Entry 6OGM (X-ray diffraction, 1.86 A resolution); this record covers chains A and D of the 6 polymer chains in the assembly.

== Chain A ==
Name: 4-oxalocrotonate tautomerase
Organism: Burkholderia lata (strain ATCC 17760 / DSM 23089 / LMG 22485 / NCIMB 9086 / R18194 / 383)
Notes: fragment: Subunit beta
UniProtKB: Q392K7 (Q392K7_BURL3); residues 66-127 here correspond to UniProt positions 67-128 (UniProt number = residue number + 1)
Amino-acid sequence (64 residues; numbered 64 to 127; the number before each row is that of its first residue):
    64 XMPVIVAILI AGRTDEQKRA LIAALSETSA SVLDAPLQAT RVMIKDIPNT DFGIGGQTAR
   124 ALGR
Disordered / not traced: 126-127
Modified positions: FMT (formic acid) at position 64
Sequence notes: modified residue (64); initiating methionine (65)
What the authors report for this chain:
  - mutagenesis - R76A (746-fold), R127A (98-fold): decreased catalytic activity
  - mutagenesis - R104A: unchanged catalytic activity

== Chain D ==
Name: 4-oxalocrotonate tautomerase
Organism: Burkholderia lata (strain ATCC 17760 / DSM 23089 / LMG 22485 / NCIMB 9086 / R18194 / 383)
Notes: fragment: Subunit alpha
UniProtKB: Q392K7 (Q392K7_BURL3); residues 1-65 here correspond to UniProt positions 2-66 (UniProt number = residue number + 1)
Amino-acid sequence (65 residues; numbered 1 to 65; the number before each row is that of its first residue):
     1 PTLEVFLPAG HDDARKAELI ARLTGATVDS IGAPIESVRV LLTELPATHI GLGGRSAADG
    61 APPSL
Disordered / not traced: 62-65
What the authors report for this chain:
  - catalytic residues: Pro1
  - mutagenesis - P1A, R39A: decreased catalytic activity

== Chain A / chain D interface ==
Residue-residue contacts (30):
  Val69(A) - Phe6(D)  hydrophobic
  Lys81(A) - Thr48(D)
  Lys81(A) - His49(D)  hydrogen bond
  Arg82(A) - Asp59(D)  salt bridge
  Ile85(A) - Thr48(D)
  Ile85(A) - Ile50(D)
  Ile85(A) - Gly51(D)
  Ile85(A) - Gly54(D)
  Ala86(A) - Gly54(D)
  Ser89(A) - Gly54(D)
  Leu100(A) - Gly53(D)
  Gln101(A) - Gly53(D)
  Thr103(A) - Leu52(D)
  Thr103(A) - Gly53(D)  hydrogen bond (backbone-backbone)
  Thr103(A) - Gly54(D)
  Arg104(A) - Gly51(D)
  Arg104(A) - Leu52(D)
  Arg104(A) - Gly53(D)
  Val105(A) - His49(D)
  Val105(A) - Ile50(D)
  Val105(A) - Gly51(D)  hydrogen bond (backbone-backbone)
  Met106(A) - Leu45(D)  hydrophobic
  Met106(A) - His49(D)
  Met106(A) - Ile50(D)  hydrophobic
  Ile107(A) - Leu45(D)
  Ile107(A) - His49(D)  hydrogen bond (backbone-side chain)
  Lys108(A) - Glu4(D)  salt bridge
  Lys108(A) - Phe6(D)
  Lys108(A) - Thr43(D)
  Asp109(A) - His49(D)  salt bridge
Interface residues without a listed pair, chain A (17 interface residues in all): Asp78, Glu90
Interface residues without a listed pair, chain D (14 interface residues in all): Arg55, Ser56

== Summary ==
The interface between chain A and chain D involves 17 residues on one side and 14 on the other, with 4
hydrogen bonds and 3 salt bridges. Among the polar pairs are Arg82(A)-Asp59(D), Lys108(A)-Glu4(D) and
Asp109(A)-His49(D). From the paper: the catalytic residue Pro1(D); R76A and R127A of chain A reduce catalytic
activity; 5 substitutions were tested in all.
Here chain A is 4-oxalocrotonate tautomerase and chain D is 4-oxalocrotonate tautomerase, both from
Burkholderia lata (strain ATCC 17760 / DSM 23089 / LMG 22485 / NCIMB 9086 / R18194 / 383). Entry 6OGM (Crystal
structure of apo unFused 4-OT) was determined by X-ray diffraction.
